Entry 7XYG (electron microscopy, 4.20 A resolution (low resolution: residue-level contacts below are approximate; hydrogen-bond / salt-bridge calls are withheld)); this record covers chains I and F of the 11 polymer chains in the assembly.

== Chain I ==
Molecule: 167-nt DNA strand
Sequence (167 nucleotides; numbered -10 to 156; the number before each row is that of its first residue; numbers below 1 keep their minus sign (DA-10 is residue -10)):
   -10 ATCGGCCGCC CTGGAGAATC CCGGTGCCGA GGCCGCTCAA TTGGTCGTAG ACAGCTCTAG
    50 CACCGCTTAA ACGCACGTAC GCGCTGTCCC CCGCGTTTTA ACCGCCAAGG GGATTACTCC
   110 CTAGTCTCCA GGCACGTGTC AGATATATAC ATCCTGTGCA TGTAGAT
Not modelled in the structure: -10 to 0, 147-156

== Chain F ==
Molecule: Histone H4
Organism: Drosophila melanogaster
UniProtKB: P84040 (H4_DROME); residues 0-102 here correspond to UniProt positions 1-103 (UniProt number = residue number + 1)
Amino-acid sequence (103 residues; row label = number of the first residue in the row; numbering starts at 0):
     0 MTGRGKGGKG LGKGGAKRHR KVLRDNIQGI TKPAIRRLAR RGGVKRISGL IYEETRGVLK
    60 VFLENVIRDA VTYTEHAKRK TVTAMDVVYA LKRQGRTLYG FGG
Not modelled in the structure: 0-16
UniProt features mapped onto this chain:
  - DNA-binding region: Lys16 to Lys20
  - modified residue: Lys5 (N6-acetyl-N6-methyllysine), Lys12 (N6-acetyl-N6-methyllysine), Lys31 (N6-succinyllysine), Lys77 (N6-succinyllysine), Lys79 (N6-succinyllysine), Thr80 (Phosphothreonine), Thr82 (Phosphothreonine), Lys91 (N6-succinyllysine)

== Interface between chain I and chain F ==
Pairs across the interface - 13 pairs, chain I then chain F:
  DC81(I) - Arg45(F)
  DC81(I) - Ile46(F)
  DC81(I) - Ser47(F)
  DC81(I) - Gly48(F)
  DG82(I) - Arg35(F)
  DG82(I) - Lys44(F)
  DG82(I) - Arg45(F)
  DG82(I) - Ile46(F)
  DG101(I) - Lys79(F)
  DG101(I) - Thr80(F)
  DA102(I) - Arg78(F)
  DA102(I) - Lys79(F)
  DA102(I) - Thr80(F)
Also at the interface, not in a pair above, chain F (12 interface residues in all): Leu49, Tyr51, Lys77

== Overview ==
4 residues of chain I and 12 residues of chain F are in contact. UniProt lists a DNA-binding region on chain
F.
Chain I is a 167-nt DNA strand and chain F is Histone H4 (Drosophila melanogaster); the structure, Cryo-EM
structure of Fft3-nucleosome complex with Fft3 bound to SHL+3 position of the nucleosome, was determined by
electron microscopy.
